Entry 6VKL (electron microscopy, 15.00 A resolution (very low resolution: no residue pairs are listed; an interface is given only as per-side residue counts)); this record covers chains D and E of the 8 polymer chains in the assembly.

# Chain D
Name: Exocyst complex component SEC8
From: Saccharomyces cerevisiae (strain ATCC 204508 / S288c)
Reference sequence: P32855 (SEC8_YEAST); numbering as in UniProt (aligned over 1-1065)
Chain sequence (1065 residues; each row starts with the number of its first residue):
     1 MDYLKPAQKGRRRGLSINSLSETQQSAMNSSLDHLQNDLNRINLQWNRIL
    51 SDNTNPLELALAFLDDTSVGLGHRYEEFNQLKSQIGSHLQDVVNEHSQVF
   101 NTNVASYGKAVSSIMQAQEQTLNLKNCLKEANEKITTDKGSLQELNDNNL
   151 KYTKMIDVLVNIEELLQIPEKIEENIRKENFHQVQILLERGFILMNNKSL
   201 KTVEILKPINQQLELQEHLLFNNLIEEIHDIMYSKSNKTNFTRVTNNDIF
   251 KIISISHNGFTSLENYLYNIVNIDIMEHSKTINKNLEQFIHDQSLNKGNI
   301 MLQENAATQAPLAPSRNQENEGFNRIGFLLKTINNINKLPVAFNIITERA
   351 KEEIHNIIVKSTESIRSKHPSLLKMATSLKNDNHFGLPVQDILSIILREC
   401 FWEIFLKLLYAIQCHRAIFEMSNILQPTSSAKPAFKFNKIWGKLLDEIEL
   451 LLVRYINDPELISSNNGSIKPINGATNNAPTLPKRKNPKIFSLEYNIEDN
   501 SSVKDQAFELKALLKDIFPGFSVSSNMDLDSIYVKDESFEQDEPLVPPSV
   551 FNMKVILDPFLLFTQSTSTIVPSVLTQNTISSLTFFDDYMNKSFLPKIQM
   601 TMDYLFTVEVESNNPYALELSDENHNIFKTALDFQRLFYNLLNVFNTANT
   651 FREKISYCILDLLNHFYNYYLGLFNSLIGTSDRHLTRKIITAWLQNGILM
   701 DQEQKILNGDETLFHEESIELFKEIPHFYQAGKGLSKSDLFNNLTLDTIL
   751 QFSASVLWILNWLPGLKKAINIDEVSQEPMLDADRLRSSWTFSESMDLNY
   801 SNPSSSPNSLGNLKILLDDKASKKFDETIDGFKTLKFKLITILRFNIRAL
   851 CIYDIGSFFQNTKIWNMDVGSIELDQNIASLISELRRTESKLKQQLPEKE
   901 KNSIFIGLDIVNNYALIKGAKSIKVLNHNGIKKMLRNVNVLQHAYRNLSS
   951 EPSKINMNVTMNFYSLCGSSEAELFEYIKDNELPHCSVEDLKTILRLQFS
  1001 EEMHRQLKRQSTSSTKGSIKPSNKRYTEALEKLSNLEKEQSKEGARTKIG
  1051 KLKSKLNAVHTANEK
Not modelled in the structure: 1-21, 298-317, 475-497, 527-545, 1010-1037

# Chain E
Name: Exocyst complex component SEC10
From: Saccharomyces cerevisiae (strain ATCC 204508 / S288c)
Reference sequence: Q06245 (SEC10_YEAST); numbering as in UniProt (aligned over 1-871)
Chain sequence (871 residues; row label = number of the first residue in the row):
     1 MNSLYELDPKWKKLLKTDNFLGGLTVNEFVQELSKDHRNDVLIDANTKNL
    51 PTNEKDQDAIREAIWKQLDPKPYIRTFESTLKELKNLNEETLNKRQYFSE
   101 QVATQEVIHSENVIKLSKDLHTTLLTFDKLDDRLTNVTQVVSPLGDKLET
   151 AIKKKQNYIQSVELIRRYNDFYSMGKSDIVEQLRLSKNWKLNLKSVKLMK
   201 NLLILSSKLETSSIPKTINTKLVIEKYSEMMENELLENFNSAYRENNFTK
   251 LNEIAIILNNFNGGVNVIQSFINQHDYFIDTKQIDLENEFENVFIKNVKF
   301 KEQLIDFENHSVIIETSMQNLINDVETVIKNESKIVKRVFEEKATHVIQL
   351 FIQRVFAQKIEPRFEVLLRNSLSISNLAYVRILHGLFTLFGKFTKSLIDY
   401 FQLLEIDDSNQILSTTLEQCFADLFSHYLYDRSKYFGIEKRSLEAILVDM
   451 TSKFTVNYDKEINKRVLLDKYKEKLSTNVDAFMHSPRGNTHSRQDSTSRS
   501 KLSQFNSFLKTHLDKDHLSLNRTNTLSDSFNNSSSSTQYDVANNSSSLVN
   551 SSFTASDIDNSPNSPANYSLNDVDSMLKCVVESTARVMELIPNKAHLYIL
   601 EILKIMFLGIVDSYMEIALEVAYWKICKVDINKTAGVVNLNFLKFISMST
   651 EILDLLSISIKSIFLPLLNNSPEIKAQIIEMTNSQIQKMEILINIILQET
   701 ITVISTKFSAILCKQKKKDFVPKSQELLDQDTLPAIEIVNILNLIFEQSS
   751 KFLKGKNLQTFLTLIGEELYGLLLSHYSHFQVNSIGGVVVTKDIIGYQTA
   801 IEDWGVASLIDKFATLRELANLFTVQPELLESLTKEGHLADIGRDIIQSY
   851 ISNREDFNHDNFINSVKLNFR
Not modelled in the structure: 1-2, 280-293, 479-553, 868-871
Swiss-Prot annotation at these positions:
  - modified residue (Phosphoserine): Ser142, Ser485, Ser507

# Interface between chain D and chain E
At this resolution (15 A) residue pairs are not listed: 19 residues of chain D and 22 of chain E lie at the interface.

# In short
19 residues of chain D and 22 residues of chain E are in contact.
Chain D is Exocyst complex component SEC8 and chain E is Exocyst complex component SEC10, both from
Saccharomyces cerevisiae (strain ATCC 204508 / S288c); the structure, Negative stain reconstruction of the
yeast exocyst octameric complex, was determined by electron microscopy.
